PDB entry 7XYQ | X-ray diffraction, 2.85 A resolution | chains A and B

# Chain A
Name: CD274 molecule
Organism: Homo sapiens
UniProt: A0A2I2ZMM7 (A0A2I2ZMM7_GORGO); residue numbers follow UniProt; this construct covers 19-225
Sequence (207 residues; each row starts with the number of its first residue):
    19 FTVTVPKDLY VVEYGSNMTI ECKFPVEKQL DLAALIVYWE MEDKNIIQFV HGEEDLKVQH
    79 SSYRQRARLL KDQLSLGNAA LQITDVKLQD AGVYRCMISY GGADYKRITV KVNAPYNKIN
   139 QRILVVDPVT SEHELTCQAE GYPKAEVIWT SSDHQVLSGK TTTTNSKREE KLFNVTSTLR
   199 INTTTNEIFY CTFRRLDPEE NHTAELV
Unresolved in the structure: 184-187
Cystine bridges: Cys40-Cys114, Cys155-Cys209
Ligand contacts: arginine (ARG): Ser176, Gly177, Lys178, Thr179, Thr180

# Chain B
Name: DBL1_03
Organism: synthetic construct
Sequence (124 residues; row label = number of the first residue in the row; numbers below 1 keep their minus sign (Gly-4 is residue -4)):
    -4 GGETGSSIES MKASMIVQQI LCQLETGIDQ QKANDVIEGN IDVEDKKVQL YCECILKQFH
    56 ILDKNNVFKP QGIKAVMELL IDENSVKQLV SDCSTISEEN PHLKASKLMQ CISKYKTWKS
   116 FDFL
Cystine bridges: Cys17-Cys49, Cys88-Cys106

# Chain A / chain B interface
Contacting residue pairs - 36 pairs, chain A then chain B:
  Ile54(A) - Val12(B)  hydrophobic
  Tyr56(A) - Gly-3(B)
  Tyr56(A) - Glu-2(B)  hydrogen bond
  Tyr56(A) - Val12(B)  hydrophobic
  Tyr56(A) - Gln13(B)  hydrogen bond
  Tyr56(A) - Leu16(B)  hydrophobic
  Glu58(A) - Gly-4(B)
  Glu58(A) - Gly-3(B)
  Glu58(A) - Gln53(B)  hydrogen bond
  Asp61(A) - Gly-4(B)
  Asp61(A) - Lys59(B)  salt bridge
  Lys62(A) - Gly-3(B)
  Asn63(A) - Gly-3(B)  hydrogen bond (backbone-backbone)
  Asn63(A) - Glu-2(B)
  Gln66(A) - Glu-2(B)
  Gln66(A) - Ser5(B)
  Gln66(A) - Ala8(B)  hydrogen bond (side chain-backbone)
  Gln66(A) - Ser9(B)  hydrogen bond
  Val68(A) - Val12(B)  hydrophobic
  Asp73(A) - Ser5(B)  hydrogen bond
  Lys75(A) - Ser2(B)
  Val76(A) - Glu-2(B)
  Val76(A) - Gly0(B)
  Val76(A) - Ser5(B)
  Val76(A) - Ser9(B)
  Arg113(A) - Leu16(B)
  Arg113(A) - Glu20(B)  salt bridge
  Arg113(A) - Gln53(B)
  Met115(A) - Val12(B)  hydrophobic
  Met115(A) - Leu19(B)  hydrophobic
  Ala121(A) - Ile15(B)  hydrophobic
  Ala121(A) - Leu19(B)
  Asp122(A) - Leu19(B)
  Tyr123(A) - Leu19(B)  hydrophobic
  Tyr123(A) - Glu20(B)
  Arg125(A) - Glu20(B)  salt bridge
Interface residues without a listed pair, chain A (19 interface residues in all): Glu60, Ser117
Interface residues without a listed pair, chain B (18 interface residues in all): Thr-1, His55

# Overview
The interface between chain A and chain B involves 19 residues on one side and 18 on the other, with 7
hydrogen bonds and 3 salt bridges. Among the polar pairs are Asp61(A)-Lys59(B), Arg113(A)-Glu20(B) and
Arg125(A)-Glu20(B). Bound to chain A: arginine.
Here chain A is CD274 molecule (Homo sapiens) and chain B is DBL1_03 (synthetic construct). Entry 7XYQ
(Crystal strucutre of PD-L1 and the computationally designed DBL1_03 protein binder) was determined by X-ray
diffraction, deposited together with 7XAD, 7ZRV, 7ZSD and 7ZSS.
